Entry 4QAR (X-ray diffraction, 1.45 A resolution); this record covers chain A.

== Chain A ==
Molecule: CT263
Organism: Chlamydia trachomatis
UniProtKB: B0B7H9 (B0B7H9_CHLT2); residue numbers follow UniProt; this construct covers 1-196
Amino-acid sequence (201 residues; each row starts with the number of its first residue; numbers below 1 keep their minus sign (Gly-4 is residue -4)):
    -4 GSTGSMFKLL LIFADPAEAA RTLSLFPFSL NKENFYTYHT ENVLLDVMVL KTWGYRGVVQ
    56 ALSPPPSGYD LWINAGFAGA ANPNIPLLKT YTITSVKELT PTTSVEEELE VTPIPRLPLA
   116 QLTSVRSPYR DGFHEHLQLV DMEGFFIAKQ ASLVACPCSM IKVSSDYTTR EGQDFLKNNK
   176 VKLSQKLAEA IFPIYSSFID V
Disordered / not traced: -4 to 0, 196
Sequence notes: expression tag (-4 to 0)
Reported in the primary citation:
  - binding site for adenine: Phe72, Gly74, Tyr124, Asp161
  - catalytic residues: Asp161
  - conformationally variable residues (side-chain flip): Arg125, Gln168

== Summary ==
From the paper: the catalytic residue Asp161; a binding site for adenine at Phe72, Gly74 and Tyr124 among
others.
Chain A is CT263 (Chlamydia trachomatis); the structure, 1.45 A resolution structure of CT263 (MTAN) from
Chlamydia trachomatis bound to Adenine, was determined by X-ray diffraction together with 4QAQ, 4QAS, 4QAT and
4QFB from the same study.
